Entry 9AW3 (X-ray diffraction, 3.42 A resolution); this record covers chains L and M of the 28 polymer chains in the assembly.

== Chain L ==
Protein: PRE7 isoform 1
From: Saccharomyces cerevisiae
Reference sequence: A0A6A5Q0P3 (A0A6A5Q0P3_YEASX); residues 1-222 here correspond to UniProt positions 20-241 (UniProt number = residue number + 19)
Sequence (222 residues; each row starts with the number of its first residue):
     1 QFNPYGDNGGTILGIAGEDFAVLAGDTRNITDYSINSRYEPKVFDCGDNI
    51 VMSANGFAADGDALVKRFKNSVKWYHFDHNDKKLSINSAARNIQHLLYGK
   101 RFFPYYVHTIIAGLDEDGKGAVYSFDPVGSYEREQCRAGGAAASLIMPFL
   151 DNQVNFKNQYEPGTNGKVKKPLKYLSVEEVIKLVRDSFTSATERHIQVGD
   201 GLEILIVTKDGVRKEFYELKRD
Ion coordination: Mg2+ site 1: Thr192, His195, Val198; Mg2+ site 2: Asp222 (shared with 2 residues of chain V)

== Chain M ==
Protein: Proteasome subunit beta
From: Saccharomyces cerevisiae
Reference sequence: A0A8H8ULD3 (A0A8H8ULD3_YEASX); residues 1-233 here correspond to UniProt positions 34-266 (UniProt number = residue number + 33)
Sequence (233 residues; each row starts with the number of its first residue):
     1 TQQPIVTGTSVISMKYDNGVIIAADNLGSYGSLLRFNGVERLIPVGDNTV
    51 VGISGDISDMQHIERLLKDLVTENAYDNPLADAEEALEPSYIFEYLATVM
   101 YQRRSKMNPLWNAIIVAGVQSNGDQFLRYVNLLGVTYSSPTLATGFGAHM
   151 ANPLLRKVVDRESDIPKTTVQVAEEAIVNAMRVLYYRDARSSRNFSLAII
   201 DKNTGLTFKKNLQVENMKWDFAKDIKGYGTQKI

== Interface between chain L and chain M ==
Residue-residue contacts (39):
  Phe2(L) - Arg104(M)
  Phe2(L) - Pro109(M)  hydrophobic
  Phe2(L) - Trp111(M)  hydrophobic
  Phe2(L) - Leu132(M)  hydrophobic
  Phe2(L) - Leu133(M)  hydrophobic
  Asn3(L) - Leu133(M)
  Pro4(L) - Arg104(M)  hydrogen bond (backbone-side chain)
  Pro4(L) - Met107(M)  hydrophobic
  Asn8(L) - Val135(M)
  Asn29(L) - Tyr137(M)
  Ser34(L) - His149(M)  hydrogen bond
  Ile35(L) - Arg156(M)  hydrogen bond (backbone-side chain)
  Asn36(L) - Tyr137(M)  hydrogen bond
  Asn36(L) - Ser139(M)
  Ser37(L) - Ser138(M)  hydrogen bond (side chain-backbone)
  Ser37(L) - Ser139(M)
  Arg38(L) - Asp160(M)  salt bridge
  Tyr39(L) - Ser138(M)
  Glu40(L) - Arg128(M)  salt bridge
  Glu40(L) - Thr136(M)
  Glu40(L) - Tyr137(M)
  Glu40(L) - Ser138(M)  hydrogen bond (side chain-backbone)
  Phe57(L) - Arg104(M)
  Phe57(L) - Leu133(M)  hydrophobic
  Phe57(L) - Val135(M)  hydrophobic
  Ala58(L) - Val135(M)  hydrophobic
  Ala59(L) - Tyr101(M)
  Ala59(L) - Leu133(M)
  Ala59(L) - Gly134(M)
  Ala59(L) - Val135(M)
  Asp60(L) - Tyr101(M)  hydrogen bond
  Asp60(L) - Arg104(M)  salt bridge
  Asp62(L) - Thr136(M)  hydrogen bond
  Ala63(L) - Tyr101(M)
  Lys66(L) - Glu94(M)  salt bridge
  Lys100(L) - Arg104(M)
  Phe103(L) - Arg104(M)
  Arg221(L) - Asp160(M)  salt bridge
  Arg221(L) - Arg161(M)
Interface residues without a listed pair, chain L (25 interface residues in all): Tyr5, Gly6, Tyr105
Interface residues without a listed pair, chain M (22 interface residues in all): Gln2, Ser105, Leu142

== Overview ==
The interface between chain L and chain M involves 25 residues on one side and 22 on the other, with 8
hydrogen bonds and 5 salt bridges. Polar contacts include Arg38(L)-Asp160(M), Glu40(L)-Arg128(M) and
Asp60(L)-Arg104(M). Thr192(L), His195(L) and Val198(L) form the Mg2+ site 1.
Here chain L is PRE7 isoform 1 and chain M is Proteasome subunit beta, both from Saccharomyces cerevisiae.
Entry 9AW3 (Yeast 20S proteasome soaked with MA9 crude extract) was determined by X-ray diffraction together
with 9C97, 9C98, 9AW5, 9AW6 and 9AW7 from the same study.
